PDB entry 6S48 | X-ray diffraction, 1.90 A resolution | chains A and G of the 9 polymer chains in the assembly

# Chain A
Protein: Type II site-specific deoxyribonuclease
Source organism: Nostoc sp. PCC 7120
UniProtKB: Q8YYB7 (Q8YYB7_NOSS1); residue numbers follow UniProt; this construct covers 3-230
Sequence (238 residues; numbered 1 to 238; the number before each row is that of its first residue):
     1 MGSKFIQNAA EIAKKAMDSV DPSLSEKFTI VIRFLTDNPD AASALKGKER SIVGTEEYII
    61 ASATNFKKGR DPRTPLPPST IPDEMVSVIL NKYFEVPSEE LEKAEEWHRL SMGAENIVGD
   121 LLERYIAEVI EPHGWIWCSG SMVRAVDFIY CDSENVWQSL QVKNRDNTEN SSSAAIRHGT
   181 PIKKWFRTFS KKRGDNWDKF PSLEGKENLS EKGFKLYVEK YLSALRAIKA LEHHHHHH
Not modelled in the structure: 1-3
Construct notes: initiating methionine (1); expression tag (2, 231-238)
Covalent attachments: beta-mercaptoethanol (BME) linked to Cys151
Bound ions: Ca2+ site 1: Asp147, Gln161, Val162 (shared with 1 residue of chain C; 1 residue of chain I); Ca2+ site 2: Asp147 (shared with 2 residues of chain C; 1 residue of chain H; 1 residue of chain I)
What the authors report for this chain:
  - Ca2+ coordination: Asp147, Gln161
  - catalytic residues: Glu123, Asp147, Gln161, Lys163
  - specificity-determining residues: Met112, Glu115, Asn116, Asn170, Ser171
  - binding site for the 11-nt DNA strand: Asn116, Asn167, Thr168, Asn170, Ser171
  - Ca2+ coordination through a water molecule: Met112, Glu115
  - mutagenesis - E115Q: unchanged binding to cognate GGWCC substrate
  - mutagenesis - M112L, E115A: decreased catalytic activity
  - mutagenesis - H108A/M112L/E115Q, M112L/E115Q: abolished catalytic activity on RNA/DNA hybrids

# Chain G
Molecule: 7-nt DNA strand
Sequence (7 nucleotides; numbered 5 to 11; the number before each row is that of its first residue):
     5 GTCCTAC
Bound ions: Ca2+ site 1: DG5 (shared with 3 residues of chain B; 1 residue of chain E)

# Chain A / chain G interface
Pairs across the interface - 17 pairs, chain A then chain G:
  Lys46(A) with DA10(G), hydrogen bond to the base; DC11(G), sugar contact
  Lys68(A) with DC11(G), salt bridge to the phosphate
  Arg73(A) with DT9(G), hydrogen bond to the phosphate; DA10(G), salt bridge to the phosphate
  Pro75(A) with DA10(G), phosphate contact
  Leu76(A) with DT9(G), phosphate contact
  Pro78(A) with DC8(G), phosphate contact; DT9(G), phosphate contact
  Thr80(A) with DC8(G), hydrogen bond to the phosphate; DT9(G), phosphate contact
  Met112(A) with DC7(G), phosphate contact; DC8(G), phosphate contact
  Asn116(A) with DC8(G), hydrogen bond to the sugar; DT9(G), sugar contact
  Asn170(A) with DG5(G), hydrogen bond to the base; DT6(G), hydrogen bond to the base
Also at the interface, not in a pair above, chain A (12 interface residues in all): Pro77, Glu169

# Overview
12 residues of chain A and 7 residues of chain G are in contact, with 6 hydrogen bonds and 2 salt bridges.
Polar pairs include Lys46(A)-DA10(G), Asn170(A)-DG5(G) and Asn170(A)-DT6(G). From the paper: catalytic
residues Glu123(A), Asp147(A) and Gln161(A) among others; M112L and E115A of chain A reduce catalytic
activity; 5 substitutions were tested in all.
Chain A is Type II site-specific deoxyribonuclease (Nostoc sp. PCC 7120) and chain G is a 7-nt DNA strand; the
structure, AvaII RESTRICTION ENDONUCLEASE IN COMPLEX WITH PARTIALLY CLEAVED dsDNA, was determined by X-ray
diffraction.
